6I9E - chains K and L of the 14 polymer chains in the assembly; structure by electron microscopy, 3.74 A resolution.

[Chain K (and L)]
Name: Auxiliary protein
Source organism: Thermus virus P23-45
Notes: chain L of this document is another copy of the same molecule, construct and numbering; everything in this record applies to it too
UniProt: A7XXC1 (A7XXC1_9CAUD); residues 1-146 here = UniProt positions 1-146
Amino-acid sequence (146 residues; numbered 1 to 146; the number before each row is that of its first residue):
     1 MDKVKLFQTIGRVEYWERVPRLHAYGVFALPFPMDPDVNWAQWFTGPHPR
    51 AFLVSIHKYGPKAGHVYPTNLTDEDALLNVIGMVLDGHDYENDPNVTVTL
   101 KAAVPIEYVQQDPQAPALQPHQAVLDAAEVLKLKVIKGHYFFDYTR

[How chain K and chain L interact]
Contacting residue pairs - 9 pairs, chain K then chain L:
  Asp-2(K) with Asn-92(L); Asp-93(L); Pro-94(L)
  Lys-3(K) with Asn-92(L); Asp-93(L), salt bridge
  Lys-5(K) with Glu-91(L)
  Glu-91(K) with Lys-5(L)
  Asn-92(K) with Asp-2(L); Lys-3(L)
Interface residues without a listed pair, chain K (7 interface residues in all): Asp-93, Pro-94

[Summary]
Chain K and chain L each contribute 7 residues to their interface, with 1 salt bridge. Its one salt-bridged
contact is Lys-3(K)/Asp-93(L).
Both chains are Auxiliary protein (Thermus virus P23-45). Entry 6I9E (Thermophage P23-45 empty expanded
capsid) was determined by electron microscopy (same publication as 6IBC and 6IBG).
